Entry 8UMF (electron microscopy, 2.90 A resolution); this record covers chains A and B of the 5 polymer chains in the assembly.

== Chain A ==
Protein: Cas9
Source organism: Parasutterella secunda
Sequence (1462 residues; numbered -21 to 1440; the number before each row is that of its first residue; numbers below 1 keep their minus sign (Gly-21 is residue -21)):
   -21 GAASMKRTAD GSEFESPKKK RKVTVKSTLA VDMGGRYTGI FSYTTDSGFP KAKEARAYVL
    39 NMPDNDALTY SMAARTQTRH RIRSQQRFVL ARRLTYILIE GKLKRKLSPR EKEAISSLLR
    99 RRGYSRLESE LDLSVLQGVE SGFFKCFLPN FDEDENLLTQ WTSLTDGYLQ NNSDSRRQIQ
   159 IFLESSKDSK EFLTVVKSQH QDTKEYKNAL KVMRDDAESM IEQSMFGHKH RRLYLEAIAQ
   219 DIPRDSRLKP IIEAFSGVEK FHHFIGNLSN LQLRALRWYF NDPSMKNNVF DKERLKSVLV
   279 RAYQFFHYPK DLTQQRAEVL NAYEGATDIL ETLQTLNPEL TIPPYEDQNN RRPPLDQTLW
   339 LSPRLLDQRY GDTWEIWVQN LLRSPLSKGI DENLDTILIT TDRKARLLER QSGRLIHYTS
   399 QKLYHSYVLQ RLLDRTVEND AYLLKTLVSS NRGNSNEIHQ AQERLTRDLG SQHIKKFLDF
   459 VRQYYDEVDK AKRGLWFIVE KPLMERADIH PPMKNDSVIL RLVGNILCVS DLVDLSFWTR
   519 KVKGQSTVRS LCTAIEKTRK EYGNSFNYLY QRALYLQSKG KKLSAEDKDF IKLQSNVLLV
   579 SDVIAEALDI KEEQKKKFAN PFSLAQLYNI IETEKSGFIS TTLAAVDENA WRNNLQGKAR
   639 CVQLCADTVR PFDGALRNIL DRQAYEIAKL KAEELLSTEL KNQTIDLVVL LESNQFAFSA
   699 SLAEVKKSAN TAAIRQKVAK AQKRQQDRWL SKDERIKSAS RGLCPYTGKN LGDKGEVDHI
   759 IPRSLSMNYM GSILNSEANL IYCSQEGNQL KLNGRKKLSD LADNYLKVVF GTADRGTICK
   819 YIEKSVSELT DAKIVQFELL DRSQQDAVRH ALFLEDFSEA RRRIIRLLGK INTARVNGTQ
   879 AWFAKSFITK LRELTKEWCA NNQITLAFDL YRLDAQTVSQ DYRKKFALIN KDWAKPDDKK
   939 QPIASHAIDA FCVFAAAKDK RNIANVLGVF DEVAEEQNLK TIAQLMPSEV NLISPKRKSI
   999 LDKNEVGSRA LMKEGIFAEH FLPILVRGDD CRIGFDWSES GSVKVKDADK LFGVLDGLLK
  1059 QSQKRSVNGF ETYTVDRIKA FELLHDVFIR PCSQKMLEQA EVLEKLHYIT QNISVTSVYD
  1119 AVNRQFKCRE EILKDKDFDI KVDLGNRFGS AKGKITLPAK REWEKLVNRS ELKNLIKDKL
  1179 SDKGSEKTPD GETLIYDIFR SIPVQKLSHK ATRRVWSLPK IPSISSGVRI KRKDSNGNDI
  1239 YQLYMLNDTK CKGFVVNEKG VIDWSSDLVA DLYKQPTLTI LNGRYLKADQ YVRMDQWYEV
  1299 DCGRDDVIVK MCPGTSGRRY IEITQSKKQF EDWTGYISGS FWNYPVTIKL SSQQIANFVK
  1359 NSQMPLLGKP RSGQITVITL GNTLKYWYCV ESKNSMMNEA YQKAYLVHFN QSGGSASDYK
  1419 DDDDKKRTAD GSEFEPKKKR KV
Disordered / not traced: -21 to 1, 709-727, 1061-1068, 1179-1183, 1410-1440
Bound ions: Mg2+ site 1: Asp10, Glu690 (shared with 1 residue of chain C); Mg2+ site 2: Asp10 (shared with 1 residue of chain C); Mg2+ site 3: Asp756, Asn786 (shared with 1 residue of chain D; 1 residue of chain E)

== Chain B ==
Molecule: 131-nt RNA strand
Sequence (131 nucleotides; each row starts with the number of its first residue):
     1 AUGUCACCUC CAAUGACUAG GGGUUUCAGU UAUUCGUGAA AACGAAUGAA GUCACUCUUA
    61 AAGUGAGCUG AAAUCACUAA AAAUUAAGAU UGAACCCGGC UACUGACUCU GUCAUCCGGG
   121 UUUACUUAUU U
Disordered / not traced: 122-131

== Interface between chain A and chain B ==
Residue-residue contacts (292):
  Leu46(A) with A87(B), sugar contact
  Thr47(A) with A86(B), hydrogen bond to the sugar; A87(B), hydrogen bond to the phosphate
  Ser49(A) with G15(B), phosphate contact
  Met50(A) with G15(B), hydrogen bond to the phosphate; A16(B), phosphate contact; A86(B), sugar contact
  Ala52(A) with U85(B), sugar contact; A86(B), phosphate contact
  Arg53(A) with U84(B), salt bridge to the phosphate; U85(B), salt bridge to the phosphate; A86(B), sugar contact; G92(B), base contact
  Thr54(A) with A16(B), hydrogen bond to the phosphate
  Thr56(A) with U85(B), hydrogen bond to the sugar
  Arg57(A) with A16(B), salt bridge to the phosphate; C17(B), salt bridge to the phosphate
  His58(A) with C17(B), salt bridge to the phosphate; U18(B), salt bridge to the phosphate
  Arg59(A) with C75(B), salt bridge to the phosphate
  Ile60(A) with C75(B), phosphate contact; U85(B), base contact
  Arg61(A) with C17(B), salt bridge to the phosphate; U18(B), salt bridge to the phosphate; A83(B), salt bridge to the phosphate; A94(B), hydrogen bond to the sugar; C95(B), salt bridge to the phosphate
  Ser62(A) with A19(B), sugar contact; G20(B), phosphate contact
  Gln63(A) with U74(B), base contact; C75(B), phosphate contact
  Arg65(A) with A19(B), phosphate contact; G20(B), salt bridge to the phosphate
  Phe66(A) with A72(B), phosphate contact
  Leu68(A) with A81(B), phosphate contact
  Arg70(A) with A72(B), salt bridge to the phosphate; A73(B), salt bridge to the phosphate
  Arg71(A) with A80(B), hydrogen bond to the phosphate; A81(B), salt bridge to the phosphate
  Arg88(A) with G48(B), hydrogen bond to the base
  Glu91(A) with G70(B), hydrogen bond to the sugar; A71(B), sugar contact
  Ser94(A) with A71(B), hydrogen bond to the phosphate; A72(B), hydrogen bond to the phosphate
  Ser95(A) with G70(B), phosphate contact; A71(B), hydrogen bond to the phosphate
  Arg98(A) with A71(B), salt bridge to the phosphate; A72(B), salt bridge to the phosphate
  Arg99(A) with G21(B), phosphate contact; G22(B), phosphate contact; A71(B), salt bridge to the phosphate
  Arg100(A) with A19(B), salt bridge to the phosphate; G20(B), salt bridge to the phosphate; G21(B), phosphate contact
  Gly101(A) with G20(B), hydrogen bond to the phosphate; G21(B), hydrogen bond to the phosphate
  Tyr102(A) with G20(B), sugar contact
  Gly205(A) with G21(B), sugar contact
  His206(A) with G21(B), hydrogen bond to the phosphate; G22(B), phosphate contact
  Lys207(A) with G20(B), sugar contact; G21(B), sugar contact
  Arg222(A) with G48(B), sugar contact
  Asp223(A) with G48(B), sugar contact
  Ser224(A) with G48(B), hydrogen bond to the phosphate
  Arg225(A) with G48(B), hydrogen bond to the base
  Gln250(A) with U18(B), phosphate contact; A19(B), phosphate contact
  Leu251(A) with A19(B), hydrogen bond to the phosphate
  Arg252(A) with C17(B), hydrogen bond to the phosphate; U18(B), sugar contact
  Arg255(A) with A81(B), phosphate contact; A82(B), salt bridge to the phosphate; C95(B), phosphate contact; C96(B), salt bridge to the phosphate
  Trp256(A) with C96(B), hydrogen bond to the phosphate
  Phe258(A) with A80(B), hydrogen bond to the sugar; A81(B), sugar contact
  Asn259(A) with A80(B), base contact; C96(B), sugar contact
  Asp260(A) with A80(B), hydrogen bond to the base
  Pro261(A) with A80(B), base contact
  Met263(A) with A80(B), sugar contact
  Lys264(A) with A80(B), sugar contact
  Arg279(A) with C97(B), salt bridge to the phosphate; A114(B), salt bridge to the phosphate
  Phe283(A) with A114(B), phosphate contact; U115(B), base contact
  His285(A) with A106(B), hydrogen bond to the sugar; U115(B), hydrogen bond to the base
  Arg294(A) with U108(B), base contact
  Glu324(A) with C17(B), hydrogen bond to the sugar; U18(B), sugar contact
  Asp325(A) with U115(B), hydrogen bond to the base
  Gln326(A) with C17(B), sugar contact; U115(B), base contact
  Asn327(A) with G105(B), sugar contact; U115(B), hydrogen bond to the base
  Asn328(A) with U104(B), hydrogen bond to the sugar; G105(B), sugar contact; U115(B), hydrogen bond to the sugar; C116(B), hydrogen bond to the sugar
  Arg329(A) with A16(B), hydrogen bond to the sugar; C17(B), sugar contact; A94(B), salt bridge to the phosphate; C95(B), salt bridge to the phosphate; U115(B), hydrogen bond to the base; C116(B), phosphate contact
  Arg330(A) with A16(B), sugar contact; A93(B), salt bridge to the phosphate; A94(B), salt bridge to the phosphate
  Pro331(A) with C116(B), sugar contact
  Thr379(A) with C103(B), hydrogen bond to the phosphate
  Lys382(A) with G118(B), salt bridge to the phosphate
  Leu385(A) with A102(B), phosphate contact; C103(B), sugar contact
  Arg388(A) with U101(B), hydrogen bond to the sugar; A102(B), salt bridge to the phosphate; C103(B), salt bridge to the phosphate
  Gln389(A) with U101(B), base contact; A102(B), hydrogen bond to the base; C117(B), sugar contact
  Lys470(A) with U4(B), hydrogen bond to the sugar
  Ile487(A) with C103(B), sugar contact
  His488(A) with C103(B), hydrogen bond to the sugar; U104(B), sugar contact; C116(B), hydrogen bond to the phosphate; C117(B), salt bridge to the phosphate
  Pro489(A) with U104(B), sugar contact
  Pro490(A) with U104(B), phosphate contact; G105(B), phosphate contact
  Met491(A) with G105(B), hydrogen bond to the phosphate
  Lys492(A) with C8(B), salt bridge to the phosphate
  Asn493(A) with G105(B), phosphate contact
  Leu500(A) with C7(B), sugar contact
  Glu534(A) with U9(B), sugar contact
  Arg537(A) with U9(B), hydrogen bond to the sugar
  Lys538(A) with U9(B), sugar contact; C10(B), salt bridge to the phosphate
  Gln604(A) with C7(B), hydrogen bond to the sugar; C8(B), sugar contact
  Asn607(A) with C8(B), hydrogen bond to the sugar; U9(B), sugar contact
  Ile608(A) with C7(B), sugar contact; C8(B), sugar contact
  Thr611(A) with U9(B), phosphate contact
  Lys613(A) with A106(B), salt bridge to the phosphate
  Phe616(A) with U104(B), sugar contact
  Ile617(A) with C7(B), phosphate contact
  Ser618(A) with A6(B), hydrogen bond to the phosphate; C7(B), hydrogen bond to the phosphate
  Thr619(A) with A6(B), phosphate contact
  Asn627(A) with C5(B), sugar contact
  Gln641(A) with C5(B), hydrogen bond to the sugar; A6(B), sugar contact
  Leu642(A) with C5(B), sugar contact
  Ala644(A) with C5(B), sugar contact
  Thr646(A) with U4(B), phosphate contact; C5(B), phosphate contact
  Asp651(A) with U14(B), sugar contact
  Gly652(A) with U14(B), sugar contact; G15(B), sugar contact
  Ala653(A) with U14(B), hydrogen bond to the phosphate; G15(B), phosphate contact
  Leu654(A) with A13(B), sugar contact
  Arg655(A) with G92(B), hydrogen bond to the sugar
  Asp659(A) with A89(B), base contact
  Arg660(A) with A87(B), hydrogen bond to the phosphate; G88(B), salt bridge to the phosphate
  Tyr663(A) with A89(B), stacking on the base
  Phe696(A) with C11(B), hydrogen bond to the sugar; A12(B), sugar contact
  Ser697(A) with C10(B), base contact
  Lys730(A) with C11(B), phosphate contact; A12(B), salt bridge to the phosphate
  Arg733(A) with C11(B), salt bridge to the phosphate
  Ser770(A) with A13(B), phosphate contact; U14(B), hydrogen bond to the phosphate
  Ile771(A) with A13(B), phosphate contact
  Leu772(A) with A13(B), phosphate contact
  Asn773(A) with A12(B), phosphate contact; A13(B), hydrogen bond to the phosphate
  Ser774(A) with A12(B), phosphate contact; A13(B), phosphate contact
  Glu775(A) with A12(B), hydrogen bond to the phosphate
  Glu836(A) with C11(B), sugar contact
  Lys868(A) with A12(B), sugar contact; A13(B), sugar contact
  Ile869(A) with A13(B), phosphate contact; U14(B), phosphate contact
  Lys888(A) with A89(B), hydrogen bond to the base; U90(B), hydrogen bond to the base
  Glu891(A) with A89(B), base contact
  Lys994(A) with G88(B), phosphate contact
  Arg995(A) with A87(B), salt bridge to the phosphate; G88(B), phosphate contact
  Lys996(A) with G88(B), hydrogen bond to the phosphate; A89(B), salt bridge to the phosphate
  Lys1001(A) with A87(B), hydrogen bond to the base; G88(B), hydrogen bond to the base
  Asn1002(A) with G88(B), hydrogen bond to the base
  Glu1003(A) with A87(B), hydrogen bond to the base; G88(B), hydrogen bond to the base
  Val1004(A) with A76(B), base contact
  Gly1005(A) with C75(B), hydrogen bond to the base; A76(B), base contact; U84(B), hydrogen bond to the sugar; U85(B), phosphate contact
  Ser1006(A) with U85(B), phosphate contact; A86(B), base contact; A87(B), hydrogen bond to the base
  Arg1007(A) with C75(B), hydrogen bond to the base; U85(B), sugar contact; A87(B), salt bridge to the phosphate
  Ala1008(A) with C75(B), base contact; U85(B), sugar contact
  Leu1009(A) with C75(B), hydrogen bond to the base
  Met1010(A) with C75(B), hydrogen bond to the base
  Ile1014(A) with U24(B), hydrogen bond to the sugar; U25(B), sugar contact; U74(B), sugar contact
  Phe1015(A) with U25(B), sugar contact
  Ala1016(A) with U25(B), sugar contact; U26(B), phosphate contact
  Glu1017(A) with U26(B), hydrogen bond to the phosphate
  Arg1025(A) with C57(B), sugar contact
  Phe1033(A) with U64(B), sugar contact; G65(B), sugar contact
  Asp1034(A) with C55(B), hydrogen bond to the sugar; U56(B), sugar contact; G63(B), base contact
  Trp1035(A) with U56(B), hydrogen bond to the sugar
  Ser1036(A) with U56(B), sugar contact
  Thr1070(A) with G63(B), hydrogen bond to the sugar
  Arg1075(A) with U26(B), salt bridge to the phosphate; C27(B), phosphate contact
  Gln1109(A) with U24(B), sugar contact; U25(B), phosphate contact
  Asn1110(A) with U24(B), sugar contact; U25(B), hydrogen bond to the phosphate; G67(B), hydrogen bond to the phosphate
  Pro1156(A) with G65(B), sugar contact
  Ala1157(A) with G65(B), hydrogen bond to the sugar
  Arg1159(A) with A54(B), sugar contact; C55(B), sugar contact
  Glu1160(A) with G65(B), hydrogen bond to the base; A66(B), sugar contact
  Lys1163(A) with C53(B), hydrogen bond to the sugar; A54(B), hydrogen bond to the sugar
  Lys1204(A) with U47(B), phosphate contact; G48(B), phosphate contact; A49(B), phosphate contact
  Lys1208(A) with A49(B), sugar contact; U69(B), phosphate contact; G70(B), phosphate contact
  Ala1209(A) with G22(B), phosphate contact
  Thr1210(A) with G22(B), hydrogen bond to the phosphate
  Arg1211(A) with G22(B), phosphate contact; G23(B), salt bridge to the phosphate; C68(B), salt bridge to the phosphate; U69(B), salt bridge to the phosphate
  Arg1212(A) with G21(B), hydrogen bond to the sugar; G22(B), hydrogen bond to the sugar; G23(B), hydrogen bond to the phosphate
  Val1213(A) with G22(B), sugar contact; G23(B), hydrogen bond to the phosphate
  Trp1214(A) with C68(B), phosphate contact
  Ser1215(A) with U24(B), hydrogen bond to the phosphate; G67(B), phosphate contact
  Leu1216(A) with A66(B), sugar contact
  Pro1217(A) with A66(B), phosphate contact; G67(B), phosphate contact
  Ile1228(A) with C75(B), sugar contact; A76(B), sugar contact
  Arg1230(A) with A73(B), hydrogen bond to the sugar; U74(B), sugar contact; C75(B), hydrogen bond to the phosphate; A76(B), salt bridge to the phosphate
  Lys1231(A) with A73(B), sugar contact
  Asp1232(A) with A72(B), sugar contact
  Ser1233(A) with A72(B), sugar contact
  Ile1238(A) with U26(B), sugar contact; A73(B), sugar contact
  Tyr1239(A) with U26(B), sugar contact
  Gln1240(A) with U25(B), hydrogen bond to the base; A73(B), hydrogen bond to the sugar
  Tyr1242(A) with U74(B), hydrogen bond to the sugar
  Gln1273(A) with A76(B), hydrogen bond to the sugar; C77(B), sugar contact
  Thr1275(A) with A76(B), phosphate contact; C77(B), hydrogen bond to the phosphate
  Leu1276(A) with A76(B), sugar contact
Other interface residues (no listed pair), chain A (187 interface residues in all): Tyr48, Ala51, Val67, Phe204, Leu249, Gln282, Lys288, Leu298, Gly391, Asn503, Ile504, Gly769, Gln787, Ala872, Gly1013, Leu1023, Ser1060, Thr1072, Thr1108, Leu1205
Other interface residues (no listed pair), chain B (81 interface residues in all): G3, A46, A50, C107, C113

== In short ==
Chain A and chain B form an interface of 187 and 81 residues respectively; the contacts include 90 hydrogen
bonds, 46 salt bridges and 1 aromatic stacking contact. Polar pairs include Arg88(A)-G48(B), Arg225(A)-G48(B)
and Asp260(A)-A80(B). Asp10(A) and Glu690(A) coordinate Mg2+ site 1.
Chain A is Cas9 (Parasutterella secunda) and chain B is a 131-nt RNA strand; the structure, Structure of
PsCas9 in complex with gRNA and DNA in product state, was determined by electron microscopy.
